Entry 8CIZ (X-ray diffraction, 2.27 A resolution); this record covers chains B and D of the 4 polymer chains in the assembly.

# Chain B
Molecule: Beta sliding clamp
Source organism: Escherichia coli
UniProtKB: P0A988 (DPO3B_ECOLI); residues 1-366 here = UniProt positions 1-366
Chain sequence (369 residues; numbered -2 to 366; the number before each row is that of its first residue; numbers below 1 keep their minus sign (Gly-2 is residue -2)):
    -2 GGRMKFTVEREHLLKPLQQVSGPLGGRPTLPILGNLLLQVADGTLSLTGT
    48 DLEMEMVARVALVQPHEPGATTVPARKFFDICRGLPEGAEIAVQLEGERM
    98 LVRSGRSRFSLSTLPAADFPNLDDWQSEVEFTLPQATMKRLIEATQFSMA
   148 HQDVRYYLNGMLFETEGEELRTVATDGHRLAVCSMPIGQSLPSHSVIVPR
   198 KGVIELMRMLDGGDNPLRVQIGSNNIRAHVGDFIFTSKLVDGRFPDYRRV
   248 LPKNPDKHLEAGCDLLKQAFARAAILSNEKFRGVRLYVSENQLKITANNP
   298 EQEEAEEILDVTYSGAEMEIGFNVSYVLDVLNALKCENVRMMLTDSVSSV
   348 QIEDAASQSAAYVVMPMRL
Disordered / not traced: -2, 21-24, 209, 366
Cystine bridges: Cys260-Cys333
Sequence notes: expression tag (-2 to 0)
Swiss-Prot annotation at these positions:
  - binding site (DNA): Arg24, Arg73, Gln149, Tyr153, Tyr154
  - mutagenesis: Arg24 (R24A: Mild defect in DNA replication, impaired loading of clamp on DNA, polymerase speed is wild-type. More severe replication defect and very poor clamp loading; when associated with A-149), Gly66 (G66E: In dnaN159; a temperature- and UV-sensitive mutation, displays altered DNA polymerase usage, chronically induced SOS response; when associated with A-174), Ala133 (A133T: Reduction of synthesis of beta*, probably due to mutation of its promoter), Met135 (M135L: 3-fold reduction of synthesis of beta*, probably due to loss of its start codon), Met146 (M146L: No effect on synthesis of beta*), Gln149 (Q149A: Mild defect in DNA replication, impaired loading of clamp on DNA, polymerase speed is wild-type. More severe replication defect and very poor clamp loading; when associated with A-24), Tyr153 to Tyr154 (Very poor loading of clamp on DNA, polymerase speed is wild-type), Gly174 (G174A: In dnaN159; a temperature- and UV-sensitive mutation, displays altered DNA polymerase usage, chronically induced SOS response; when associated with A-66), Gln265 to Leu366 (In dnaN806; temperature sensitive), Ile272 to Leu273 (Monomeric in solution, binds very tightly to subunit delta (holA). The monomer binds tightly to linear and circular DNA. Cannot bind both Pol III and IV simultaneously)

# Chain D
Molecule: Mycoplanecin A
Chain sequence (11 residues; row label = number of the first residue in the row):
     1 XVXXLXXVPXG
Covalently attached groups: covalent link NZC_4-Gly11
Modified positions: 2KT (2-ketobutyric acid) at position 1, V3C (Trans-4-athyl-L-proline) at position 3, NZC (N-methylidene-L-threonine) at position 4, MP8 ((4R)-4-methyl-L-proline) at position 6, HLX (5-methyl-L-norleucine) at position 7, MLU (N-methyl-D-leucine) at position 10; Val2, Val8 (N-methylvaline; MVA)

# How chain B and chain D interact
Contacting residue pairs - 23 pairs, chain B then chain D:
  Arg152(B) - HLX_7(D)
  Arg152(B) - MLU_10(D)
  Thr172(B) - Leu5(D)
  Thr172(B) - HLX_7(D)
  Gly174(B) - NZC_4(D)
  Gly174(B) - Leu5(D)  hydrogen bond (backbone-backbone)
  Gly174(B) - HLX_7(D)
  Gly174(B) - Gly11(D)
  His175(B) - Val2(D)
  His175(B) - V3C_3(D)
  His175(B) - Leu5(D)
  Arg176(B) - Leu5(D)
  Leu177(B) - Leu5(D)  hydrophobic
  Arg246(B) - MP8_6(D)
  Val247(B) - MP8_6(D)
  Met362(B) - V3C_3(D)
  Met362(B) - NZC_4(D)
  Met362(B) - Leu5(D)  hydrophobic
  Pro363(B) - V3C_3(D)
  Met364(B) - 2KT_1(D)
  Met364(B) - V3C_3(D)
  Arg365(B) - 2KT_1(D)  hydrogen bond (backbone-backbone)
  Arg365(B) - V3C_3(D)
Also at the interface, not in a pair above, chain B (17 interface residues in all): Tyr154, Arg240, Pro242, Phe278, Val344
Also at the interface, not in a pair above, chain D (10 interface residues in all): Pro9

# Summary
17 residues of chain B and 10 residues of chain D are in contact; the contacts include 2 hydrogen bonds.
Backbone hydrogen bonds pair Gly174(B)-Leu5(D) and Arg365(B)-2KT_1(D). From UniProt: 5 DNA-binding residues
and 13 mutagenesis sites on chain B.
Chain B is Beta sliding clamp (Escherichia coli) and chain D is Mycoplanecin A; the structure, DNA-polymerase
sliding clamp (DnaN) from Escherichia coli in complex with Mycoplanecin A, was determined by X-ray diffraction
together with 8CIX and 8CIY from the same study.
